1MUN - chain A; structure by X-ray diffraction, 1.20 A resolution.

# Chain A
Molecule: Adenine glycosylase
Organism: Escherichia coli
Notes: EC 3.2.2.-; fragment: catalytic domain
UniProt: P17802 (MUTY_ECOLI); numbering as in UniProt (aligned over 1-225)
Chain sequence (225 residues; row label = number of the first residue in the row):
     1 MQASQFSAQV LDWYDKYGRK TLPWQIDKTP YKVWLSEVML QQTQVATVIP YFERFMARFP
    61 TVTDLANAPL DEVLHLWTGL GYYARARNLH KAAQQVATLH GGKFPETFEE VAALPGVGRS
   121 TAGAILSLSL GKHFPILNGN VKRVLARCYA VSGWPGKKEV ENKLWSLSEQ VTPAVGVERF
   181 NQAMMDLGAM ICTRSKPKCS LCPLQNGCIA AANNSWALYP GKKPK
Construct notes: engineered mutation Asn138 (Asp in P17802)
Metal / ion sites: 4Fe-4S cluster Fe: Cys192, Cys199, Cys202, Cys208
Small-molecule neighbours: 4Fe-4S cluster (SF4): Val144, Arg147, Cys148, Ile191, Cys192, Pro197, Lys198, Cys199, Cys202, Leu204, Gln205, Cys208, Ala210, Ala211, Trp216
Swiss-Prot annotation at these positions:
  - active site: Glu37 (Proton donor/acceptor)
  - binding site ([4Fe-4S] cluster): Cys192, Cys199, Cys202, Cys208

# Summary
Ligands of chain A: 4Fe-4S cluster. Cys192, Cys199, Cys202 and Cys208 form the 4Fe-4S cluster Fe site. UniProt
lists active-site residue Glu37 and 4 [4Fe-4S] cluster-binding residues.
Chain A is Adenine glycosylase (Escherichia coli); the structure, Catalytic domain of muty from escherichia
coli D138N mutant, was determined by X-ray diffraction (same publication as 1MUD and 1MUY).
